PDB entry 5UWH | X-ray diffraction, 2.26 A resolution | chains A and C of the 4 polymer chains in the assembly

[Chain A]
Name: GTP-binding nuclear protein Ran
Source organism: Homo sapiens
UniProt: P62826 (RAN_HUMAN); numbering as in UniProt (aligned over 1-216)
Chain sequence (237 residues; each row starts with the number of its first residue; numbers below 1 keep their minus sign (Met-20 is residue -20)):
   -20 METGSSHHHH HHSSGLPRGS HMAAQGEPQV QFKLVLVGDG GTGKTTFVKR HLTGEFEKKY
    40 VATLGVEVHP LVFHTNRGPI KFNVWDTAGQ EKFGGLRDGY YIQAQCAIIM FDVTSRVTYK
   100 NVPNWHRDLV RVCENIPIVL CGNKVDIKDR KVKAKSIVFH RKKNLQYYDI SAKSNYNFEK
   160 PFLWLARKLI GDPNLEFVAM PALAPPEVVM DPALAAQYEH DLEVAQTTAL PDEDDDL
Disordered / not traced: -20 to 8, 188-192
Construct notes: expression tag (-20 to 0)
Ion coordination: Mg2+: Thr24, Thr42 (together with GMP-PNP)
Small-molecule neighbours: GMP-PNP (GNP; phosphoaminophosphonic acid-guanylate ester): Asp18, Gly19, Gly20, Thr21, Gly22, Lys23, Thr24, Thr25, Phe35, Glu36, Lys37, Lys38, Tyr39, Val40, Ala41, Thr42, Thr66, Ala67, Gly68, Gln69, Asn122, Lys123, Asp125, Ile126, Ser150, Ala151, Lys152

[Chain C]
Name: Exportin-1
Source organism: Saccharomyces cerevisiae
UniProt: P30822 (XPO1_YEAST); residue numbers follow UniProt; this construct covers 1-376, 414-1058
Chain sequence (1024 residues; numbered -2 to 1058; 37 numbers in that range are skipped by the numbering (no residue carries them; nothing is unmodelled there); the number before each row is that of its first residue; numbers below 1 keep their minus sign (Gly-2 is residue -2)):
    -2 GGSMEGILDF SNDLDIALLD QVVSTFYQGS GVQQKQAQEI LTKFQDNPDA WQKADQILQF
    58 STNPQSKFIA LSILDKLITR KWKLLPNDHR IGIRNFVVGM IISMCQDDEV FKTQKNLINK
   118 SDLTLVQILK QEWPQNWPEF IPELIGSSSS SVNVCENNMI VLKLLSEEVF DFSAEQMTQA
   178 KALHLKNSMS KEFEQIFKLC FQVLEQGSSS SLIVATLESL LRYLHWIPYR YIYETNILEL
   238 LSTKFMTSPD TRAITLKCLT EVSNLKIPQD NDLIKRQTVL FFQNTLQQIA TSVMPVTADL
   298 KATYANANGN DQSFLQDLAM FLTTYLARNR ALLESDESLR ELLLNAHQYL IQLSKIEERE
   358 LFKTTLDYWH NLVADLFYE
   414 PLKKHIYEEI CSQLRLVIIE NMVRPEEDLV VENDEGEIVR EFVKESDTIQ LYKSEREVLV
   474 YLTHLNVIDT EEIMISKLAR QIDGSEWSWH NINTLSWAIG SISGTMSEDT EKRFVVTVIK
   534 DLLGLCEQKR GKDNKAVVAS DIMYVVGQYP RFLKAHWNFL RTVILKLFEF MHETHEGVQD
   594 MACDTFIKIV QKCKYHFVIQ QPRESEPFIQ TIIRDIQKTT ADLQPQQVHT FYKACGIIIS
   654 EERSVAERNR LLSDLMQLPN MAWDTIVEQS TANPTLLLDS ETVKIIANII KTNVAVCTSM
   714 GADFYPQLGH IYYNMLQLYR AVSSMISAQV AAEGLIATKT PKVRGLRTIK KEILKLVETY
   774 ISKARNLDDV VKVLVEPLLN AVLEDYMNNV PDARDAEVLN CMTTVVEKVG HMIPQGVILI
   834 LQSVFECTLD MINKDFTEYP EHRVEFYKLL KVINEKSFAA FLELPPAAFK LFVDAICWAF
   894 KHNNRDVEVN GLQIALDLVK NIERMGNVPF ANEFHKNYFF IFVSETFFVL TDSDHKSGFS
   954 KQALLLMKLI SLVYDNKISV PLYQEAEVPQ GTSNQVYLSQ YLANMLSNAF PHLTSEQIAS
  1014 FLSALTKQCK DLVVFKGTLR DFLVQIKEVG GDPTDYLFAE DKENA
Disordered / not traced: -2, 442-456, 1054-1058
Construct notes: expression tag (-2 to 0); conflict Asp441 (Val in P30822), Gly537 (Asp in P30822), Cys539 (Thr in P30822), Glu540 (Val in P30822), Gln541 (Lys in P30822), Cys1022 (Tyr in P30822)

[Chain A / chain C interface]
Pairs across the interface (58):
  Val45(A) - Gln35(C)
  Val47(A) - Gln31(C)
  Trp64(A) - Phe23(C)  hydrophobic
  Trp64(A) - Tyr24(C)  hydrophobic
  Trp64(A) - Gln31(C)
  Glu70(A) - Arg77(C)  salt bridge
  Lys71(A) - Asp947(C)  salt bridge
  Gly74(A) - Thr39(C)
  Gly74(A) - Gln42(C)  hydrogen bond (backbone-side chain)
  Leu75(A) - Phe23(C)  hydrophobic
  Leu75(A) - Thr39(C)
  Leu75(A) - Gln42(C)
  Asp77(A) - Phe65(C)
  Asp77(A) - Lys117(C)  salt bridge
  Gly78(A) - Tyr24(C)  hydrogen bond (backbone-side chain)
  Gly78(A) - Phe65(C)
  Tyr79(A) - Phe23(C)  hydrophobic
  Tyr79(A) - Gln35(C)  hydrogen bond
  Tyr79(A) - Thr39(C)
  Ile81(A) - Tyr24(C)
  Ile81(A) - Gln62(C)
  Ile81(A) - Phe65(C)  hydrophobic
  Gln82(A) - Gln25(C)
  Gln82(A) - Gln62(C)
  Lys99(A) - Glu172(C)  salt bridge
  Asn100(A) - Glu172(C)
  Asn103(A) - Phe169(C)
  Asn103(A) - Glu172(C)  hydrogen bond
  Arg106(A) - Phe169(C)
  Arg106(A) - Gln173(C)
  Arg110(A) - Leu120(C)
  Arg110(A) - Leu161(C)
  Arg110(A) - Glu164(C)  salt bridge
  Arg110(A) - Glu165(C)  salt bridge
  Val111(A) - Asn113(C)
  Glu113(A) - Asn116(C)  hydrogen bond
  Lys134(A) - Gln463(C)
  His139(A) - Glu357(C)  salt bridge
  Arg140(A) - Met317(C)
  Arg140(A) - Lys360(C)
  Arg140(A) - Thr361(C)  hydrogen bond
  Arg140(A) - Asp364(C)  salt bridge
  Lys141(A) - Lys254(C)  hydrogen bond (backbone-side chain)
  Lys141(A) - Glu258(C)  salt bridge
  Asn143(A) - Lys254(C)  hydrogen bond
  Asn143(A) - Ser310(C)
  Asn143(A) - Gln313(C)  hydrogen bond
  Asn143(A) - Asp314(C)  hydrogen bond
  Gln145(A) - Glu355(C)
  Tyr146(A) - Glu357(C)
  Asp148(A) - Asp460(C)
  Tyr155(A) - Glu458(C)
  Lys167(A) - Gln309(C)  hydrogen bond
  Pro172(A) - Ala302(C)
  Pro172(A) - Asn303(C)
  Thr206(A) - Ile749(C)
  Ala208(A) - Lys752(C)
  Glu212(A) - Arg757(C)
Other interface residues (no listed pair), chain A (39 interface residues in all): Gly44, Val96, Pro102, Asp128, Ala133, Asp213
Other interface residues (no listed pair), chain C (49 interface residues in all): Leu38, Ser69, Lys112, Thr257, Asn261, Ala304, Asp899, Lys949

[Summary]
The interface between chain A and chain C involves 39 residues on one side and 49 on the other; the contacts
include 11 hydrogen bonds and 9 salt bridges. Polar pairs include Glu70(A)-Arg77(C), Lys71(A)-Asp947(C) and
Asp77(A)-Lys117(C). Bound to chain A: GMP-PNP.
Chain A is GTP-binding nuclear protein Ran (Homo sapiens) and chain C is Exportin-1 (Saccharomyces
cerevisiae); the structure, Crystal Structure of Paxillin NES Peptide in complex with CRM1-Ran-RanBP1, was
determined by X-ray diffraction together with 5UWI, 5UWJ, 5UWO, 5UWP, 5UWQ, 5UWR and 4 further entries from
the same study.
